4YTL - chain A; structure by X-ray diffraction, 1.60 A resolution.

[Chain A]
Name: Transcription elongation factor SPT5
Organism: Saccharomyces cerevisiae (strain ATCC 204508 / S288c)
UniProt: P27692 (SPT5_YEAST); residue numbers follow UniProt; this construct covers 534-632
Amino-acid sequence (99 residues; each row starts with the number of its first residue):
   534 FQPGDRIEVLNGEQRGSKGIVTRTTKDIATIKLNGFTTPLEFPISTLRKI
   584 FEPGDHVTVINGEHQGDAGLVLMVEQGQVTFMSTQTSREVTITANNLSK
Modified residues: Mse606 (selenomethionine; parent Met); Mse615 (selenomethionine; parent Met)

[In short]
Chain A is Transcription elongation factor SPT5 (Saccharomyces cerevisiae (strain ATCC 204508 / S288c)); the
structure, Structure of the KOW2-KOW3 Domain of Transcription Elongation Factor Spt5, was determined by X-ray
diffraction, deposited together with 4YTK.
